PDB entry 7JHJ | electron microscopy, 3.20 A resolution | chains B and D of the 5 polymer chains in the assembly

[Chain B]
Name: Guanine nucleotide-binding protein G(I)/G(S)/G(T) subunit beta-1
From: Homo sapiens
Reference sequence: P62873 (GBB1_HUMAN); residue numbers follow UniProt; this construct covers 2-340
Chain sequence (345 residues; numbered -4 to 340; the number before each row is that of its first residue; numbers below 1 keep their minus sign (Gly-4 is residue -4)):
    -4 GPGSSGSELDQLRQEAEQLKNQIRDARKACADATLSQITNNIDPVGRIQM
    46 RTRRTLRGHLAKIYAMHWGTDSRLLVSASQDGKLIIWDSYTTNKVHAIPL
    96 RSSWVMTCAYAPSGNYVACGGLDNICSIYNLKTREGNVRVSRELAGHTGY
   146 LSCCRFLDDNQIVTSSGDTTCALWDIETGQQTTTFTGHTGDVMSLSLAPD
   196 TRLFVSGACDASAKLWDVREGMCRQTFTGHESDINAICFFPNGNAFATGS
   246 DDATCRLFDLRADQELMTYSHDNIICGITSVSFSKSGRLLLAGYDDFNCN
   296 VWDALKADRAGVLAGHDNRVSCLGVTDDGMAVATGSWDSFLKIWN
Disordered / not traced: -4 to 4
Differences from the reference sequence: expression tag (-4 to 1)
Swiss-Prot annotation at these positions:
  - modified residue: Ser2 (N-acetylserine), His266 (Phosphohistidine)
  - natural variant: Leu30 (L30F: In MRD42; uncertain significance), Arg52 (R52G: In MRD42), Gly64 (G64V: In MRD42), Asp76 (D76E: In MRD42; D76G: In MRD42), Gly77 (G77S: In MRD42), Lys78 (K78R: In MRD42), Ile80 (I80N: In MRD42; I80T: In MRD42), His91 (H91R: In MRD42; uncertain significance), Ala92 (A92T: In MRD42), Pro94 (P94S: In MRD42), Leu95 (L95P: In MRD42), Arg96 (R96L: In MRD42), 5 further natural variant entries in UniProt

[Chain D]
Name: Antibody fragment scFv16
From: Mus musculus
Notes: antibody fragment or engineered binder
Chain sequence (256 residues; each row starts with the number of its first residue; note: 2 numbers in that range are skipped by the numbering (no residue carries them; nothing is unmodelled there); a row labelled like 121A-121N holds insertion residues (121A, then the next letters in order)):
     1 DVQLVESGGGLVQPGGSRKLSCSASGFAFSSFGMHWVRQAPEKGLEWVAY
    51 ISSGSGTIYYADTVKGRFTISRDDPKNTLFLQMTSLRSEDTAMYYCVRSI
   101 YYYGSSPFDFWGQGTTLTVSS
121A-121N GGGGSGGGGSGGGG
   124 SDIVMTQATSSVPVTPGESVSISCRSSKSLLHSNGNTYLYWFLQRPGQSP
   174 QLLIYRMSNLASGVPDRFSGSGSGTAFTLTISRLEAEDVGVYYCMQHLEY
   224 PLTFGAGTKLELKGSLEVLFQ
Disordered / not traced: 121A-121N, 236-244
Cystine bridges: Cys22-Cys96, Cys147-Cys217

[How chain B and chain D interact]
Pairs across the interface (11; chain B residue first):
  Asp66(B) - Tyr103(D)
  Arg68(B) - Tyr103(D)
  Leu69(B) - Tyr103(D)  hydrophobic
  Val90(B) - Tyr102(D)  hydrophobic
  Arg129(B) - Asp1(D)  salt bridge
  Arg129(B) - Val2(D)
  Arg129(B) - Arg98(D)
  Glu130(B) - Gly26(D)
  Glu130(B) - Phe27(D)
  Glu130(B) - Ala28(D)  hydrogen bond (backbone-backbone)
  Gly131(B) - Phe32(D)
Interface residues without a listed pair, chain B (10 interface residues in all): Asp83, His91, Asn132

[In short]
10 residues of chain B face 9 of chain D across their interface, with 1 hydrogen bond and 1 salt bridge. Polar
pairs include Arg129(B)-Asp1(D) and Glu130(B)-Ala28(D).
Here chain B is Guanine nucleotide-binding protein G(I)/G(S)/G(T) subunit beta-1 (Homo sapiens) and chain D is
Antibody fragment scFv16 (Mus musculus). Entry 7JHJ (Structure of the Epstein-Barr virus GPCR BILF1 in complex
with human Gi) was determined by electron microscopy.
